3TMM - chains A and B of the 3 polymer chains in the assembly; structure by X-ray diffraction, 2.50 A resolution.

# Chain A
Molecule: Transcription factor A, mitochondrial
Organism: Homo sapiens
UniProt: Q00059 (TFAM_HUMAN); residues 1-204 here correspond to UniProt positions 43-246 (UniProt number = residue number + 42)
Sequence (238 residues; each row starts with the number of its first residue; numbers below 1 keep their minus sign (Mse-33 is residue -33)):
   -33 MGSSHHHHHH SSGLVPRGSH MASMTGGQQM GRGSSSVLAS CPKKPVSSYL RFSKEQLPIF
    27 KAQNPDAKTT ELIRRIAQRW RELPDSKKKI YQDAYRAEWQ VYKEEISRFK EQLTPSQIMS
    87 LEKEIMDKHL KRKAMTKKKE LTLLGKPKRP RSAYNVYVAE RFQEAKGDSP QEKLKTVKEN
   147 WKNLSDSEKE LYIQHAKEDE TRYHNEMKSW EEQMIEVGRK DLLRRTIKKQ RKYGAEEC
Unresolved in the structure: -33 to 0, 196-204
Modified / non-standard residues: Mse-33, Mse-13, Mse-10, Mse-4 (selenomethionine); Mse85, Mse92, Mse101, Mse173, Mse180 (selenomethionine; parent Met)
Sequence notes: expression tag (-33 to 0)
UniProt features mapped onto this chain:
  - DNA-binding region: Pro8 to Lys76 (HMG box 1), Pro113 to Glu177 (HMG box 2)
  - site (Intercalates between bases and promotes DNA bending): Leu16, Leu140
  - modified residue: Ser13 (Phosphoserine), Ser14 (Phosphoserine), Ser19 (Phosphoserine), Thr80 (Phosphothreonine), Ser118 (Phosphoserine), Ser151 (Phosphoserine), Ser153 (Phosphoserine)
What the authors report for this chain:
  - binding site for the 28-nt DNA strand: Leu16, Ser19, Thr35, His95, Arg98, Arg115, Tyr120, Gln137
  - binding site for the 28-nt DNA strand (chain B): Ser13, Tyr15, Ser19, Ile39, Lys97, Lys104, Lys105, Asn121, Pro136
  - conformationally variable residues: Pro136
  - mutagenesis - T35A, Y120A: unchanged binding to DNA

# Chain B
Molecule: 28-nt DNA strand
Sequence (28 nucleotides; row label = number of the first residue in the row):
     1 TGTTAGTTGG GGGGTGACTG TTAAAAGT

# Interface between chain A and chain B
Contacting residue pairs (47):
  Ser13(A) - DT22(B)  base contact
  Ser14(A) - DT22(B)  sugar contact
  Tyr15(A) - DG20(B)  hydrogen bond to the base
  Tyr15(A) - DT21(B)  sugar contact
  Leu16(A) - DG20(B)  base contact
  Ser19(A) - DG20(B)  hydrogen bond to the base
  Thr36(A) - DC18(B)  base contact
  Thr36(A) - DT19(B)  sugar contact
  Ile39(A) - DT19(B)  base contact
  Ile39(A) - DG20(B)  base contact
  Arg40(A) - DT19(B)  hydrogen bond to the phosphate
  Arg40(A) - DG20(B)  salt bridge to the phosphate
  Ala43(A) - DG20(B)  phosphate contact
  Trp46(A) - DT21(B)  hydrogen bond to the phosphate
  Trp46(A) - DT22(B)  hydrogen bond to the phosphate
  Arg47(A) - DG20(B)  hydrogen bond to the phosphate
  Arg47(A) - DT21(B)  salt bridge to the phosphate
  Gln58(A) - DA23(B)  hydrogen bond to the phosphate
  Tyr61(A) - DA23(B)  sugar contact
  Tyr61(A) - DA24(B)  hydrogen bond to the phosphate
  Trp65(A) - DA24(B)  sugar contact
  Lys97(A) - DT15(B)  salt bridge to the phosphate
  Arg98(A) - DG16(B)  salt bridge to the phosphate
  Mse101(A) - DT15(B)  sugar contact
  Mse101(A) - DG16(B)  sugar contact
  Thr102(A) - DG16(B)  sugar contact
  Thr102(A) - DA17(B)  phosphate contact
  Lys104(A) - DT7(B)  salt bridge to the phosphate
  Lys105(A) - DG16(B)  sugar contact
  Lys114(A) - DT7(B)  phosphate contact
  Lys114(A) - DT8(B)  salt bridge to the phosphate
  Arg115(A) - DA5(B)  base contact
  Arg115(A) - DG6(B)  base contact
  Arg115(A) - DT7(B)  hydrogen bond to the phosphate
  Arg117(A) - DT8(B)  salt bridge to the phosphate
  Asn121(A) - DT7(B)  hydrogen bond to the base
  Asn121(A) - DT8(B)  sugar contact
  Val124(A) - DT8(B)  sugar contact
  Val124(A) - DG9(B)  sugar contact
  Ala125(A) - DT8(B)  phosphate contact
  Ala125(A) - DG9(B)  sugar contact
  Phe128(A) - DG9(B)  sugar contact
  Phe128(A) - DG10(B)  sugar contact
  Pro136(A) - DG9(B)  hydrogen bond to the base
  Pro136(A) - DG10(B)  base contact
  Gln137(A) - DG10(B)  base contact
  Leu140(A) - DG9(B)  base contact
Other interface residues (no listed pair), chain A (32 interface residues in all): Thr35, Pro113
Other interface residues (no listed pair), chain B (18 interface residues in all): DG14, DA25

# Overview
Chain A and chain B form an interface of 32 and 18 residues respectively; the contacts include 11 hydrogen
bonds and 7 salt bridges. Among the polar pairs are Tyr15(A)-DG20(B), Ser19(A)-DG20(B) and Asn121(A)-DT7(B).
From the paper: a binding site for the 28-nt DNA strand (chain B) at Ser13(A), Tyr15(A) and Ser19(A) among
others; T35A and Y120A of chain A leave binding to DNA unchanged.
Chain A is Transcription factor A, mitochondrial (Homo sapiens) and chain B is a 28-nt DNA strand; the
structure, TFAM imposes a U-turn on mitochondrial DNA, was determined by X-ray diffraction.
